PDB entry 3RUO | X-ray diffraction, 1.50 A resolution | chains A and B

== Chain A (and B) ==
Protein: Hevb EV93 3C protease
Organism: Human enterovirus B
Notes: EC 3.4.22.28; chain B of this document is another copy of the same molecule, construct and numbering; everything in this record applies to it too
Reference sequence: Q5DSM6 (Q5DSM6_9ENTO); residues 1-183 here correspond to UniProt positions 1556-1738 (UniProt number = residue number + 1555)
Amino-acid sequence (191 residues; row label = number of the first residue in the row; numbers below 1 keep their minus sign (Met-1 is residue -1)):
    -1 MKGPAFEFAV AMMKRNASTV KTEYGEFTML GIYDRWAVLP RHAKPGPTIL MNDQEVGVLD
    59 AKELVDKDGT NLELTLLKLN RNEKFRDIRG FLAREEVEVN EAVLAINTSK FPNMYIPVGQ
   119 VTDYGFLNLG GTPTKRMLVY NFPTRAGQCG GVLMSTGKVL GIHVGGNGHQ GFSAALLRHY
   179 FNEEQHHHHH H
Not modelled in the structure: 183-189 (chain B: -1, 181-189)
Sequence notes: expression tag (-1 to 0, 184-189)
Glycans and other covalent adducts: RUPINTRIVIR, bound form (AG7) linked to Cys147
Residues lining bound ligands: RUPINTRIVIR, bound form (AG7; 4-{2-(4-fluoro-benzyl)-6-methyl-5-[(5-methyl-isoxazole-3-carbonyl)-amino]-4-oxo-heptanoylamino}-5-(2-oxo-pyrrolidin-3-yl)-pentanoic acid ethyl ester): Tyr22, Gly23, Glu24, Phe25, Arg39, His40, Asn69, Glu71, Leu125, Asn126, Leu127, Gly128, Thr130, Thr142, Arg143, Ala144, Gly145, Gln146, His161, Val162, Gly163, Gly164, Asn165, Gln168, Phe170
From the paper describing this entry:
  - binding site for RUPINTRIVIR, bound form: Arg39, His40, Glu71, Leu125, Gly128, Thr130, Thr142, Cys147, Asn165

== Interface between chain A and chain B ==
Contacting residue pairs - 42 pairs, chain A then chain B:
  Met-1(A) - Glu5(B)
  Gly1(A) - Gly1(B)
  Gly1(A) - Glu5(B)  hydrogen bond (backbone-side chain)
  Phe4(A) - Phe4(B)  hydrophobic
  Phe4(A) - Val8(B)  hydrophobic
  Glu5(A) - Lys0(B)  hydrogen bond (side chain-backbone)
  Glu5(A) - Gly1(B)  hydrogen bond (side chain-backbone)
  Val8(A) - Lys0(B)
  Val8(A) - Phe4(B)  hydrophobic
  Ser107(A) - Arg143(B)  hydrogen bond (backbone-side chain)
  Lys108(A) - Phe109(B)
  Phe109(A) - Lys108(B)
  Phe109(A) - Phe109(B)  hydrophobic
  Phe109(A) - Met112(B)  hydrophobic
  Pro110(A) - Phe140(B)
  Pro110(A) - Pro141(B)  hydrophobic
  Pro110(A) - Arg143(B)
  Asn111(A) - Tyr113(B)
  Asn111(A) - Ile114(B)
  Asn111(A) - Pro115(B)
  Asn111(A) - Phe140(B)
  Asn111(A) - Pro141(B)
  Met112(A) - Phe109(B)  hydrophobic
  Met112(A) - Met112(B)  hydrophobic
  Met112(A) - Tyr113(B)
  Met112(A) - Ile114(B)  hydrophobic
  Met112(A) - Gln146(B)
  Tyr113(A) - Asn111(B)
  Tyr113(A) - Met112(B)
  Tyr113(A) - Tyr113(B)  hydrogen bond (backbone-backbone)
  Tyr113(A) - Pro115(B)
  Ile114(A) - Asn111(B)
  Ile114(A) - Met112(B)  hydrophobic
  Pro115(A) - Asn111(B)
  Pro115(A) - Tyr113(B)
  Phe140(A) - Pro110(B)
  Phe140(A) - Asn111(B)
  Pro141(A) - Pro110(B)  hydrophobic
  Pro141(A) - Asn111(B)
  Arg143(A) - Ser107(B)  hydrogen bond (side chain-backbone)
  Arg143(A) - Pro110(B)
  Gln146(A) - Met112(B)
Other interface residues (no listed pair), chain A (20 interface residues in all): Lys0, Pro2
Other interface residues (no listed pair), chain B (19 interface residues in all): Pro2

== Summary ==
20 residues of chain A face 19 of chain B across their interface, with 6 hydrogen bonds. Polar contacts
include Gly1(A)-Glu5(B), Glu5(A)-Lys0(B) and Ser107(A)-Arg143(B). Covalently linked RUPINTRIVIR, bound form:
at Cys147(A). From the paper: a binding site for RUPINTRIVIR, bound form at Arg39(A), His40(A) and Glu71(A)
among others.
Both chains are Hevb EV93 3C protease (Human enterovirus B). Entry 3RUO (Complex structure of HevB EV93 main
protease 3C with Rupintrivir (AG7088)) was determined by X-ray diffraction together with 3Q3X and 3Q3Y from
the same study.
